PDB entry 5NDE | X-ray diffraction, 1.70 A resolution | chain A

== Chain A ==
Molecule: Beta-lactamase IMP-1
Source organism: Pseudomonas aeruginosa
Notes: EC 3.5.2.6
Reference sequence: Q8G9Q0 (Q8G9Q0_PSEAI); the construct lacks a stretch of the UniProt sequence and is renumbered around it, so the offset changes along the chain: 31-56 = UniProt 29-54; 58-63 = UniProt 55-60; 64-209 = UniProt 62-207; 216-226 = UniProt 208-218; 3 more segments
Chain sequence (250 residues; each row starts with the number of its first residue; note: 40 numbers in that range are skipped by the numbering (no residue carries them; nothing is unmodelled there)):
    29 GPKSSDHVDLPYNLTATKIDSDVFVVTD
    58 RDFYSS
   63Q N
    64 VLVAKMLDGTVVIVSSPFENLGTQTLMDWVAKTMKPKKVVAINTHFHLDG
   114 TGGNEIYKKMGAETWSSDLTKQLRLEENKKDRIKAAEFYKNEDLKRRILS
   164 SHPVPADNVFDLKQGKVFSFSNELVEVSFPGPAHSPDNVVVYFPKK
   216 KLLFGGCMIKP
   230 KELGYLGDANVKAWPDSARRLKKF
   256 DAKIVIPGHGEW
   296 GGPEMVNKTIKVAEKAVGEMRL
Disordered / not traced: 29-33, 317
Construct notes: expression tag (29-30)
Bound ions: Zn2+ site 1: His35, Asp37 (shared with 2 residues of chain B); Zn2+ site 2: His108, His110, His197; Zn2+ site 3: Asp112, Cys222, His264 (together with glycerol); Zn2+ site 4: Glu118, His165 (shared with 2 residues of chain B)

== Summary ==
The Zn2+ site 1 is built by His35 and Asp37. His108, His110 and His197 coordinate Zn2+ site 2.
Chain A is Beta-lactamase IMP-1 (Pseudomonas aeruginosa); the structure, Crystal structure of
metallo-beta-lactamase SPM-1 in space group P4222, was determined by X-ray diffraction, deposited together
with 5NDB.
